Entry 6IP2 (electron microscopy, 3.70 A resolution); this record covers chains D and E of the 6 polymer chains in the assembly.

== Chain D (and E) ==
Protein: Vesicle-fusing ATPase
From: Cricetulus griseus
Notes: EC 3.6.4.6; chain E of this document is another copy of the same molecule, construct and numbering; everything in this record applies to it too
UniProt: P18708 (NSF_CRIGR); residues 1-744 here = UniProt positions 1-744
Chain sequence (769 residues; row label = number of the first residue in the row; numbers below 1 keep their minus sign (Met-24 is residue -24)):
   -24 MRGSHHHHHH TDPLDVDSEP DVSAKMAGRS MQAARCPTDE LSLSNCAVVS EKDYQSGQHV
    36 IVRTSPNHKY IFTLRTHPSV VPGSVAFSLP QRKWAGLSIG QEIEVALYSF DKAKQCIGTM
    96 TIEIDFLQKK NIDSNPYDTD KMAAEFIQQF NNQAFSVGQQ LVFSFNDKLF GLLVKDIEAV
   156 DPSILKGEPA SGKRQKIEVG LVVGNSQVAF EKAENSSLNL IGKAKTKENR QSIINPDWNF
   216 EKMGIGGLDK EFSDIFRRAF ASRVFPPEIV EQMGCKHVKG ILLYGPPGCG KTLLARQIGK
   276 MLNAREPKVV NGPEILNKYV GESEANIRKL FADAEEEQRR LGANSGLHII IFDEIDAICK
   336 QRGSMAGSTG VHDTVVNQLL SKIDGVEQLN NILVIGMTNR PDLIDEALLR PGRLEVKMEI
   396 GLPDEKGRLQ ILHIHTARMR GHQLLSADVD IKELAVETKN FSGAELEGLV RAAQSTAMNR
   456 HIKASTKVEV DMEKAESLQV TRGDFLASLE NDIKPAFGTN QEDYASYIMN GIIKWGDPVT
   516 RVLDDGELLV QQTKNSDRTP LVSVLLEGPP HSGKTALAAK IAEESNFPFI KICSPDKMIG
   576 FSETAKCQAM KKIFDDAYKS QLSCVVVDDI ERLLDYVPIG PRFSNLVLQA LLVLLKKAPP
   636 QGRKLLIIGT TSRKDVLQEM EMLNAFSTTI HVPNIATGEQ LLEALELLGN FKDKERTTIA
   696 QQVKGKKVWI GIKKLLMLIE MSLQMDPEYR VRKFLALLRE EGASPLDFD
Not modelled in the structure: -24 to 215, 736-744
Sequence notes: initiating methionine (-24); expression tag (-23 to 0); conflict Val155 (Met in P18708)
Ligand contacts:
  - ATP (adenosine-5'-triphosphate), molecule 1: Gly219, Ile220, Gly221, Leu223, Pro262, Gly263, Cys264, Gly265, Lys266, Thr267, Leu268, Arg271, Asp328, Asn374, Ile406, Ile409, His410, Gly438, Ala439, Glu442
  - ATP, molecule 2: Lys251, Leu355, Asp359, Ala382, Arg385, Arg388
  - ATP, molecule 3: Tyr502, Ile503, Met504, Asn505, Gly506, Ile507, Ile508, Trp510, Val514, Pro545, His546, Ser547, Gly548, Lys549, Thr550, Ala551, Leu552, Ser647, Ile707, Lys708, Leu711
UniProt features mapped onto this chain:
  - binding site (ATP): Asn505 to Trp510, Pro545 to Leu552
  - binding site (Mg(2+)): Thr550
  - modified residue: Lys105 (N6-acetyllysine), Ser207 (Phosphoserine), Tyr259 (Phosphotyrosine), Ser569 (Phosphoserine)

== Chain D / chain E interface ==
Residue-residue contacts - 120 pairs, chain D then chain E:
  Glu216(D) with Lys462(E)
  Phe231(D) with Lys458(E); Val463(E), hydrophobic
  Arg232(D) with Ser450(E), hydrogen bond (backbone-side chain); Thr451(E), hydrogen bond; Asn454(E)
  Arg233(D) with Ala447(E); Ser450(E); Asn486(E), hydrogen bond (side chain-backbone); Asp487(E)
  Phe235(D) with Val463(E), hydrophobic
  Ala236(D) with Ser450(E); Asn454(E); Ile457(E)
  Phe240(D) with Ile457(E), hydrophobic; Glu464(E); Asp466(E); Met467(E), hydrophobic
  Pro241(D) with Met453(E), hydrophobic
  Gln247(D) with Arg413(E), hydrogen bond (backbone-side chain); His417(E)
  Met248(D) with Arg413(E); Met414(E); Gly416(E); His417(E)
  Gly249(D) with Arg413(E)
  Cys250(D) with Glu442(E), hydrogen bond; Gln449(E)
  Lys251(D) with Arg446(E)
  His252(D) with Arg446(E), hydrogen bond (backbone-side chain)
  Tyr259(D) with Lys489(E)
  Met276(D) with Val463(E), hydrophobic
  Gly296(D) with Leu291(E); Asn292(E)
  Glu297(D) with Asn292(E); Lys293(E); Tyr294(E), hydrogen bond (side chain-backbone)
  Ala300(D) with Asn292(E)
  Arg303(D) with Glu289(E), salt bridge; Asn292(E)
  Gln336(D) with Arg375(E)
  Thr344(D) with Ser343(E), hydrogen bond (backbone-side chain)
  Asp348(D) with Arg375(E), salt bridge
  Thr349(D) with Pro288(E); Ala332(E)
  Asn352(D) with Pro288(E); Glu329(E); Asp331(E); Ala332(E)
  Gln353(D) with Asn286(E); Pro288(E); Glu289(E)
  Leu355(D) with Glu329(E)
  Ser356(D) with Asn286(E); Asp328(E), hydrogen bond; Glu329(E), hydrogen bond
  Lys357(D) with Asn286(E)
  Asp359(D) with Arg271(E), hydrogen bond (backbone-side chain)
  Gly360(D) with Thr267(E); Asp328(E)
  Val361(D) with Val284(E), hydrophobic
  Glu362(D) with Arg271(E), salt bridge
  Ala382(D) with Pro262(E), hydrophobic
  Arg385(D) with Pro262(E); Gly263(E); Ala439(E); Glu440(E)
  Pro386(D) with Glu440(E); Arg446(E), hydrogen bond (backbone-side chain)
  Gly387(D) with Arg446(E)
  Glu390(D) with Gly443(E); Arg446(E), salt bridge
  Lys392(D) with Lys489(E)
  Leu523(D) with Met720(E), hydrophobic
  Gln526(D) with Gln719(E)
  Gln527(D) with Glu715(E); Met716(E); Gln719(E)
  Ser531(D) with Glu715(E), hydrogen bond
  Arg533(D) with Asn505(E), hydrogen bond (backbone-side chain); Leu683(E), hydrogen bond (side chain-backbone); Asn685(E), hydrogen bond; Leu711(E)
  Thr534(D) with Leu711(E); Met712(E); Glu715(E)
  Pro535(D) with Met504(E), hydrophobic
  Cys582(D) with Gly575(E)
  Gln583(D) with Gly575(E)
  Lys586(D) with Ile574(E)
  Phe618(D) with Val612(E), hydrophobic; Ile614(E), hydrophobic; Arg617(E), hydrogen bond (backbone-side chain)
  Asn620(D) with Asp610(E), hydrogen bond (side chain-backbone); Val612(E); Arg617(E)
  Leu621(D) with Phe576(E)
  Leu623(D) with Val612(E), hydrophobic
  Gln624(D) with Glu606(E); Arg607(E), hydrogen bond; Asp610(E); Tyr611(E), hydrogen bond (side chain-backbone); Val612(E)
  Ala625(D) with Gly575(E)
  Leu627(D) with Arg607(E)
  Val628(D) with Pro570(E); Asp571(E); Ile574(E), hydrophobic
  Leu629(D) with Ile574(E), hydrophobic
  Lys631(D) with Lys708(E)
  Lys632(D) with Asp571(E)
  Glu654(D) with Pro613(E); Ile614(E)
  Met655(D) with Val612(E), hydrophobic; Ile614(E), hydrophobic
  Glu656(D) with Arg648(E), salt bridge
  Asn659(D) with Pro545(E); His546(E)
  Ser662(D) with Lys709(E), hydrogen bond (backbone-side chain)
  Thr663(D) with Met716(E)
Also at the interface, not in a pair above, chain D (77 interface residues in all): Ile244, Glu246, Lys254, Val295, Glu299, Met340, Gly345, Asn530, Asp532, Pro616, Ala633
Also at the interface, not in a pair above, chain E (75 interface residues in all): Lys335, Arg337, Ser472, Phe618

== Overview ==
The interface between chain D and chain E involves 77 residues on one side and 75 on the other, with 21
hydrogen bonds and 5 salt bridges. Among the polar pairs are Arg303(D)-Glu289(E), Asp348(D)-Arg375(E) and
Glu362(D)-Arg271(E). Ligands of chain D: 3 copies of ATP.
Both chains are Vesicle-fusing ATPase (Cricetulus griseus). Entry 6IP2 (NSF-D1D2 part in the whole 20S
complex) was determined by electron microscopy together with 6IP1 from the same study.
